PDB entry 6YK4 | X-ray diffraction, 1.00 A resolution | chain A

[Chain A]
Molecule: Glutamate receptor 2
Source organism: Rattus norvegicus
Reference sequence: P19491 (GRIA2_RAT); the construct has insertions or renumbered stretches relative to UniProt, so the offset changes along the chain: 3-117 = UniProt 413-527; 120-264 = UniProt 653-797
Chain sequence (264 residues; each row starts with the number of its first residue):
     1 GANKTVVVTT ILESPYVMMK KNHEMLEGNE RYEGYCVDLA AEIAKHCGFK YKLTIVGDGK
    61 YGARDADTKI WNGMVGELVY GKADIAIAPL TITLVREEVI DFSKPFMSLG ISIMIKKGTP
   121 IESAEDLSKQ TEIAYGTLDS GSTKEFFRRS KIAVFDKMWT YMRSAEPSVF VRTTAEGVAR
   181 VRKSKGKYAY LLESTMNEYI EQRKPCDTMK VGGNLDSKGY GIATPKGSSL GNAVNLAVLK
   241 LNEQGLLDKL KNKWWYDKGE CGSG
Not modelled in the structure: 264
Differences from the reference sequence: expression tag (1-2); linker (118-119)
Cystine bridges: Cys-206/Cys-261
Metal / ion sites: lithium ion: Glu-97, Ile-100
Small-molecule neighbours: compound (CG8; (2S)-2-azanyl-3-[6-methyl-2,4-bis(oxidanylidene)-5,7-dihydropyrrolo[3,4-d]pyrimidin-1-yl]propanoic acid): Glu-13, Tyr-16, Tyr-61, Pro-89, Leu-90, Thr-91, Arg-96, Leu-138, Ser-140, Gly-141, Ser-142, Thr-143, Thr-174, Leu-192, Glu-193, Met-196, Tyr-220
Swiss-Prot annotation at these positions:
  - binding site (L-glutamate): Pro-89, Thr-91, Arg-96, Ser-142, Thr-143, Glu-193
  - site: Arg-64 (Interaction with the cone snail toxin Con-ikot-ikot), Ile-121 (Crucial to convey clamshell closure to channel opening), Arg-148 (Interaction with the cone snail toxin Con-ikot-ikot), Lys-240 (Interaction with the cone snail toxin Con-ikot-ikot)
  - glycosylation: Asn-3 (N-linked (GlcNAc...) asparagine)
  - modified residue (Phosphoserine): Ser-150, Ser-184

[Overview]
Bound to chain A: compound. The lithium ion site is built by Glu-97 and Ile-100. UniProt lists 6
L-glutamate-binding residues.
Chain A is Glutamate receptor 2 (Rattus norvegicus); the structure, Structure of the AMPA receptor GluA2o
ligand-binding domain (S1S2J) in complex with the compound ( S) ..., was determined by X-ray diffraction
together with 6YK2, 6YK3, 6YK5 and 6YK6 from the same study.
